PDB entry 8K3C | electron microscopy, 2.88 A resolution | chains A and B of the 4 polymer chains in the assembly

Chain A (and B):
Name: Glycoprotein G
Source organism: Henipavirus nipahense
Notes: chain B of this document is another copy of the same molecule, construct and numbering; everything in this record applies to it too
Reference sequence: Q9IH62 (GLYCP_NIPAV); numbering as in UniProt (aligned over 131-601)
Amino-acid sequence (471 residues; row label = number of the first residue in the row):
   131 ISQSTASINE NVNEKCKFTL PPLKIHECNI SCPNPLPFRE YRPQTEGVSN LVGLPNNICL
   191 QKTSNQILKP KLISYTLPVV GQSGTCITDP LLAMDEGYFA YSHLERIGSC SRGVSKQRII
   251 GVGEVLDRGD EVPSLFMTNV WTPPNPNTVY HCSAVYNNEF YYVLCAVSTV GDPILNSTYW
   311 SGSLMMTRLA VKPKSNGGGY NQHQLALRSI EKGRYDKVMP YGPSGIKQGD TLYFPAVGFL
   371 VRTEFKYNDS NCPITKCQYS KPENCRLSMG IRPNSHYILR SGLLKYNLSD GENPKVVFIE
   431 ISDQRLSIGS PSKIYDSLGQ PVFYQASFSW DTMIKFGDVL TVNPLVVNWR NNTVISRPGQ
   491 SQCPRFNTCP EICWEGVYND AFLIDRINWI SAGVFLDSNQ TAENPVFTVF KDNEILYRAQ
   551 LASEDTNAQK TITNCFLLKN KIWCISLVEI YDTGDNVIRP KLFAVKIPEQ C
Disordered / not traced: 131 (chain B: fully traced)
UniProt features mapped onto this chain:
  - glycosylation (N-linked (GlcNAc...) asparagine): N159, N306, N378, N417, N481, N529
  - natural variant: R248 (R248K: In strain: Isolate NiV/KHM/CSUR38), T272 (T272A: In strain: Isolate NiV/MY/99/VRI-0626), G327 (G327D: In strain: Isolate NiV/KHM/CSUR38), I408 (I408V: In strain: Isolate NiV/KHM/CSUR38), V426 (V426I: In strain: Isolate NiV/KHM/CSUR38), L470 (L470Q: In strain: Isolate NiV/KHM/CSUR38), N478 (N478S: In strain: Isolate NiV/KHM/CSUR38), N481 (N481D: In strain: Isolate NiV/KHM/CSUR38)
Cystine bridges: C189-C601, C216-C240, C282-C295, C382-C395, C387-C499, C493-C503, C565-C574
What the authors report for this chain:
  - self-association interface (contacts with another copy of this molecule): K154 to T175, S204, P208, V210, G211, Q212, S213, G214, I237 to V244, I588
  - conformationally variable residues: V210 to G214, I237 to V244
  - post-translational modification sites: N306, N378, N417, N481, N529 (citing earlier work)

Chain A / chain B interface:
Pairs across the interface - 60 pairs, chain A then chain B:
  T135(A) - T135(B)
  N139(A) - N139(B)
  V142(A) - N143(B)
  N143(A) - V142(B)
  C146(A) - C146(B)
  C146(A) - K147(B)
  C146(A) - F148(B)
  K147(A) - C146(B)
  K147(A) - F148(B)
  T149(A) - F148(B)
  N164(A) - S325(B)
  P167(A) - P323(B)
  P167(A) - S325(B)
  F168(A) - P323(B)  hydrophobic
  F168(A) - K324(B)
  F168(A) - N331(B)
  E170(A) - R258(B)  salt bridge
  E170(A) - F266(B)
  E170(A) - M267(B)
  Y171(A) - P208(B)  hydrophobic
  Y171(A) - Q247(B)  hydrogen bond
  Y171(A) - I249(B)
  Y171(A) - M267(B)  hydrogen bond (backbone-backbone)
  Y171(A) - V270(B)  hydrophobic
  R172(A) - Y205(B)  hydrogen bond (side chain-backbone)
  P173(A) - V210(B)
  L202(A) - G259(B)
  L202(A) - D260(B)
  L202(A) - E261(B)
  S204(A) - R258(B)  hydrogen bond
  Y205(A) - R258(B)  hydrogen bond (backbone-backbone)
  P208(A) - L256(B)
  P208(A) - R258(B)
  P208(A) - F266(B)  hydrophobic
  V209(A) - L256(B)
  V210(A) - G177(B)
  G211(A) - E176(B)
  Q212(A) - Y171(B)
  Q212(A) - E176(B)
  S213(A) - E170(B)  hydrogen bond (side chain-backbone)
  S213(A) - E176(B)  hydrogen bond (backbone-side chain)
  G238(A) - L166(B)
  S239(A) - C162(B)
  S239(A) - P163(B)  hydrogen bond (side chain-backbone)
  S239(A) - N164(B)
  S239(A) - P165(B)
  S239(A) - L166(B)
  C240(A) - L166(B)  hydrophobic
  S241(A) - P163(B)
  R242(A) - P163(B)
  G243(A) - C162(B)
  R258(A) - Y205(B)  hydrogen bond
  G259(A) - V210(B)
  G584(A) - R169(B)  hydrogen bond (backbone-side chain)
  D585(A) - R169(B)
  N586(A) - K569(B)
  I588(A) - L166(B)  hydrophobic
  R589(A) - D257(B)
  R589(A) - G259(B)
  K591(A) - E261(B)  salt bridge
Also at the interface, not in a pair above, chain A (45 interface residues in all): F148, R169, I203, G214, I237, V244, D260, T583
Also at the interface, not in a pair above, chain B (41 interface residues in all): I160, P167, T206, L265, T268

In short:
The interface between chain A and chain B involves 45 residues on one side and 41 on the other, with 10
hydrogen bonds and 2 salt bridges. Polar pairs include E170(A)-R258(B), K591(A)-E261(B) and Y171(A)-Q247(B).
The paper reports modification sites N306(A), N378(A) and N417(A) among others; conformational variability at
V210(A) and I237(A).
Both chains are Glycoprotein G (Henipavirus nipahense). Entry 8K3C (Nipah virus Attachment glycoprotein with
41-6 antibody fragment) was determined by electron microscopy.
